Entry 3RUG (X-ray diffraction, 2.20 A resolution); this record covers chains E and F of the 4 polymer chains in the assembly.

# Chain E
Name: Valpha10(mouse variable domain, human constant domain)
Source organism: Mus musculus
Sequence (204 residues; numbered 1 to 222 plus 3 insertion-coded residues; 21 numbers in that range are skipped by the numbering (no residue carries them; nothing is unmodelled there); the number before each row is that of its first residue; a row labelled like 84A-84C holds insertion residues (84A, then the next letters in order)):
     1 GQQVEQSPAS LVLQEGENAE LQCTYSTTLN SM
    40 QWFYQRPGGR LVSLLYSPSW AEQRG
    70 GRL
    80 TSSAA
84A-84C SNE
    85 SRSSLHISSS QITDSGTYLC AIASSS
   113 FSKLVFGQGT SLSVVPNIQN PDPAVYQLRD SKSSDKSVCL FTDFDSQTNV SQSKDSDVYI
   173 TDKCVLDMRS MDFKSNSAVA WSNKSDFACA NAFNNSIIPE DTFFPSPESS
Not modelled in the structure: 1-2, 219-222
Disulfides: Cys-23/Cys-104, Cys-151/Cys-201
Ligand contacts: DB6 ((11E,14E)-N-[(2S,3S,4R)-1-(alpha-D-glucopyranosyloxy)-3,4-dihydroxyoctadecan-2-yl]icosa-11,14-dienamide): Thr-28, Leu-29, Asn-30, Ser-58, Trp-59, Ser-108, Ser-109, Ser-110
What the authors report for this chain:
  - conformationally variable residues (loop rearrangement, side-chain flip): Ser-109, Phe-113
  - binding site for DB6: Thr-28, Leu-29, Asn-30, Ser-58, Trp-59, Ser-108, Ser-109, Ser-110
  - specificity-determining residues: Ser-58 (proposed by the authors, not directly observed)

# Chain F
Name: Vbeta8.1(mouse variable domain, human constant domain)
Source organism: Mus musculus
Sequence (241 residues; numbered 1 to 257; 16 numbers in that range are skipped by the numbering (no residue carries them; nothing is unmodelled there); the number before each row is that of its first residue):
     1 EAAVTQSPRS KVAVTGGKVT LSCHQTNNHD YM
    40 YWYRQDTGHG LRLIHYSYVA DSTEKG
    70 DIPDGYKAS
    80 RPSQENFSL
    90 ILELASLSQT AVYFCASRLG
   113 GYEQYFGPGT RLTVLEDLKN VFPPEVAVFE PSEAEISHTQ KATLVCLATG FYPDHVELSW
   173 WVNGKEVHSG VCTDPQPLKE QPALNDSRYA LSSRLRVSAT FWQNPRNHFR CQVQFYGLSE
   233 NDEWTQDRAK PVTQIVSAEA WGRAD
Not modelled in the structure: 1-2, 197-198, 257
Disulfides: Cys-23/Cys-104, Cys-158/Cys-223
What the authors report for this chain:
  - conformationally variable residues (loop rearrangement): Gly-109

# Chain E / chain F interface
Residue-residue contacts - 84 pairs, chain E then chain F:
  Gln-40(E) / Glu-115(F)
  Gln-40(E) / Gln-116(F)  hydrogen bond (side chain-backbone)
  Phe-42(E) / Phe-118(F)  hydrophobic
  Gln-44(E) / Gln-44(F)  hydrogen bond
  Gln-44(E) / Phe-103(F)
  Arg-49(E) / Pro-120(F)
  Leu-50(E) / Leu-50(F)  hydrophobic
  Leu-50(E) / Phe-103(F)
  Leu-50(E) / Phe-118(F)  hydrophobic
  Ser-52(E) / Glu-115(F)
  Tyr-55(E) / Tyr-114(F)
  Tyr-55(E) / Glu-115(F)
  Leu-103(E) / Gln-44(F)
  Leu-103(E) / His-48(F)
  Ser-110(E) / Arg-107(F)  hydrogen bond (backbone-side chain)
  Lys-115(E) / Leu-52(F)
  Lys-115(E) / Gly-65(F)
  Lys-115(E) / Asp-70(F)  salt bridge
  Leu-116(E) / Tyr-42(F)
  Leu-116(E) / Gln-116(F)
  Phe-118(E) / Leu-50(F)
  Phe-118(E) / Phe-118(F)  hydrophobic
  Gly-119(E) / Gly-49(F)
  Gln-120(E) / His-48(F)
  Gln-120(E) / Gly-49(F)  hydrogen bond (side chain-backbone)
  Asp-134(E) / His-150(F)  salt bridge
  Tyr-138(E) / Ser-144(F)
  Tyr-138(E) / Ala-146(F)
  Tyr-138(E) / Glu-147(F)
  Tyr-138(E) / His-150(F)
  Tyr-138(E) / Thr-151(F)
  Gln-139(E) / Ser-144(F)
  Leu-140(E) / Phe-141(F)
  Leu-140(E) / Glu-142(F)
  Leu-140(E) / Thr-155(F)
  Leu-140(E) / Val-157(F)  hydrophobic
  Arg-141(E) / Phe-141(F)
  Arg-141(E) / Glu-142(F)  hydrogen bond (backbone-backbone)
  Arg-141(E) / Pro-143(F)
  Arg-141(E) / Glu-145(F)  salt bridge
  Arg-141(E) / Arg-255(F)
  Ser-143(E) / Val-140(F)
  Ser-143(E) / Phe-141(F)
  Ser-146(E) / Phe-141(F)
  Lys-148(E) / Phe-141(F)
  Lys-148(E) / Leu-159(F)
  Lys-148(E) / Thr-161(F)
  Val-150(E) / Phe-141(F)  hydrophobic
  Val-150(E) / Leu-159(F)  hydrophobic
  Leu-152(E) / Thr-155(F)
  Thr-154(E) / Arg-208(F)
  Asp-155(E) / Thr-151(F)
  Asp-155(E) / Arg-208(F)  salt bridge
  Tyr-171(E) / Leu-190(F)  hydrophobic
  Tyr-171(E) / Glu-192(F)  hydrogen bond (side chain-backbone)
  Ile-172(E) / Leu-190(F)
  Thr-173(E) / Asp-186(F)
  Thr-173(E) / Ser-204(F)
  Thr-173(E) / Arg-206(F)
  Cys-176(E) / Cys-184(F)  disulfide
  Cys-176(E) / Arg-206(F)  hydrogen bond
  Val-177(E) / Cys-184(F)
  Leu-178(E) / Gly-182(F)
  Leu-178(E) / Val-183(F)
  Leu-178(E) / Cys-184(F)
  Leu-178(E) / Arg-208(F)
  Asp-179(E) / Ser-181(F)
  Asp-179(E) / Gly-182(F)  hydrogen bond (backbone-backbone)
  Met-180(E) / Lys-153(F)
  Met-180(E) / Ser-181(F)
  Met-180(E) / Arg-208(F)
  Met-180(E) / Val-209(F)
  Arg-181(E) / Ser-181(F)  hydrogen bond (backbone-side chain)
  Met-183(E) / Lys-153(F)
  Phe-185(E) / Lys-153(F)
  Phe-185(E) / Arg-208(F)
  Ser-187(E) / Arg-208(F)  hydrogen bond
  Ser-189(E) / Arg-206(F)  hydrogen bond (backbone-side chain)
  Ala-190(E) / Arg-206(F)
  Val-191(E) / Arg-206(F)
  Trp-193(E) / Leu-159(F)  hydrophobic
  Trp-193(E) / Ala-202(F)  hydrophobic
  Phe-215(E) / His-150(F)
  Pro-217(E) / Ala-146(F)  hydrophobic
Other interface residues (no listed pair), chain E (51 interface residues in all): Pro-46, Gly-48, Thr-101, Phe-113, Ser-114, Asp-142, Asp-174
Other interface residues (no listed pair), chain F (52 interface residues in all): Tyr-31, Gly-47, Gly-113, Ala-139, Thr-185, Pro-187, Gln-188, Lys-191, Ser-210
Inter-chain disulfides: Cys-176(E)/Cys-184(F)

# In short
51 residues of chain E and 52 residues of chain F are in contact, with 1 disulfide bond, 11 hydrogen bonds and
4 salt bridges. Polar pairs include Lys-115(E)/Asp-70(F), Asp-134(E)/His-150(F) and Arg-141(E)/Glu-145(F).
Chain E binds compound DB6. The paper reports a binding site for DB6 at Thr-28(E), Leu-29(E) and Asn-30(E)
among others; the specificity determinant Ser-58(E).
Chain E is Valpha10(mouse variable domain, human constant domain) and chain F is Vbeta8.1(mouse variable
domain, human constant domain), both from Mus musculus; the structure, Crystal structure of Valpha10-Vbeta8.1
NKT TCR in complex with CD1d-alphaglucosylceramide (C20:2), was determined by X-ray diffraction together with
3AXL from the same study.
